6OQV - chains B and F of the 22 polymer chains in the assembly; structure by electron microscopy, 3.30 A resolution.

== Chain B ==
Name: ATP synthase subunit alpha
From: Escherichia coli
Notes: EC 7.1.2.2
UniProt: A0A073FQ32 (A0A073FQ32_ECOLX); residues 1-513 here = UniProt positions 1-513
Amino-acid sequence (513 residues; each row starts with the number of its first residue):
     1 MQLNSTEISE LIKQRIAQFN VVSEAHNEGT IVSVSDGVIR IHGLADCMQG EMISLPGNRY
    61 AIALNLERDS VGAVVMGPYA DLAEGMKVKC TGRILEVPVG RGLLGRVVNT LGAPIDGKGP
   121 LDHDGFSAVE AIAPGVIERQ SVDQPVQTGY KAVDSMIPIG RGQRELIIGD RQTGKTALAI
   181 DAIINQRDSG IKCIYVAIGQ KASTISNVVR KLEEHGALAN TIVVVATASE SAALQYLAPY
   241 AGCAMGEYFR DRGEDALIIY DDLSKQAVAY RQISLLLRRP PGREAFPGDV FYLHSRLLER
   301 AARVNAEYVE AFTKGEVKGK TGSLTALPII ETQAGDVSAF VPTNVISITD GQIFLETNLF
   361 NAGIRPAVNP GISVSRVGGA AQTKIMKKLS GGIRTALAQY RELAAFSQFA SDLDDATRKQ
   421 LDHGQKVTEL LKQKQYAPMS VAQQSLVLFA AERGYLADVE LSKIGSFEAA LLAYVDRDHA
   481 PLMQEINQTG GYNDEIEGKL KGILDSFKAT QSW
Not modelled in the structure: 1-3
Ion coordination: Mg2+: Thr176 (together with ATP)
Small-molecule neighbours: ATP: Tyr150, Arg171, Gln172, Thr173, Gly174, Lys175, Thr176, Ala177, Gln200, Glu331, Phe360, Arg365, Pro366, Gln433, Lys434, Gln435

== Chain F ==
Name: ATP synthase subunit beta
From: Escherichia coli
Notes: EC 7.1.2.2
UniProt: A0A0F6CB56 (A0A0F6CB56_ECOLX); residues 0-459 here correspond to UniProt positions 1-460 (UniProt number = residue number + 1)
Amino-acid sequence (471 residues; numbered -11 to 459; the number before each row is that of its first residue; numbers below 1 keep their minus sign (Met-11 is residue -11)):
   -11 MRGSHHHHHH GMATGKIVQV IGAVVDVEFP QDAVPRVYDA LEVQNGNERL VLEVQQQLGG
    49 GIVRTIAMGS SDGLRRGLDV KDLEHPIEVP VGKATLGRIM NVLGEPVDMK GEIGEEERWA
   109 IHRAAPSYEE LSNSQELLET GIKVIDLMAP FAKGGKVGLF GGAGVGKTVN MMELIRNIAI
   169 EHSGYSVFAG VGERTREGND FYHEMTDSNV IDKVSLVYGQ MNEPPGNRLR VALTGLTMAE
   229 KFRDEGRDVL LFVDNIYRYT LAGTEVSALL GRMPSAVGYQ PTLAEEMGVL QERITSTKTG
   289 SITSVQAVYV PADDLTDPSP ATTFAHLDAT VVLSRQIASL GIYPAVDPLD STSRQLDPLV
   349 VGQEHYDTAR GVQSILQRYQ ELKDIIAILG MDELSEEDKL VVARARKIQR FLSQPFFVAE
   409 VFTGSPGKYV SLKDTIRGFK GIMEGEYDHL PEQAFYMVGS IEEAVEKAKK L
Not modelled in the structure: -11 to 1
Differences from the reference sequence: initiating methionine (-11); expression tag (-10 to -1); conflict Ala137 (Cys138 in A0A0F6CB56)
Small-molecule neighbours:
  - ADP (adenosine-5'-diphosphate): Ala151, Gly152, Val153, Gly154, Lys155, Thr156, Val157, Arg182, Glu185, Tyr331, Gln402, Phe404, Ala407, Phe410, Thr411
  - ATP (adenosine-5'-triphosphate): Ser341, Arg342, Asp345, Tyr354, Arg358

== Chain B / chain F interface ==
Contacting residue pairs - 78 pairs, chain B then chain F:
  Gly43(B) with Arg64(F)
  Leu44(B) with Arg64(F), hydrogen bond (backbone-side chain)
  Ala45(B) with Arg64(F)
  Asp46(B) with Arg63(F), salt bridge
  Cys47(B) with Arg63(F)
  Met48(B) with Gly61(F); Leu62(F); Arg63(F)
  Gln49(B) with Val8(F); Gly10(F); Ser59(F), hydrogen bond; Asp60(F); Gly61(F), hydrogen bond (backbone-backbone); Leu62(F), hydrogen bond (backbone-backbone)
  Asn65(B) with Val8(F); Ile9(F)
  Leu66(B) with Gln7(F); Val8(F), hydrogen bond (backbone-backbone); Leu62(F); Arg64(F)
  Glu67(B) with Gln7(F); Ile9(F); Arg64(F), hydrogen bond (backbone-side chain)
  Arg68(B) with Val6(F); Gln7(F)
  Ser70(B) with Arg64(F), hydrogen bond (backbone-side chain)
  Val71(B) with Arg64(F)
  Ile94(B) with Gly61(F)
  Ala133(B) with Asn210(F)
  Pro134(B) with Asn210(F)
  Val136(B) with Thr183(F); Gly186(F); Asn187(F), hydrogen bond (backbone-side chain)
  Ile137(B) with Val95(F); Tyr190(F), hydrophobic
  Arg139(B) with Thr183(F), hydrogen bond; Asn187(F)
  Ser141(B) with Asp188(F)
  Arg283(B) with Asp302(F), salt bridge; Asp305(F), salt bridge
  Gly288(B) with Glu253(F)
  Asp289(B) with Glu253(F)
  Phe291(B) with Met209(F), hydrophobic; Arg246(F); Leu249(F), hydrophobic
  Tyr292(B) with Asn210(F); Glu211(F); Pro212(F); Arg216(F); Glu253(F)
  Ser295(B) with Met209(F), hydrogen bond (side chain-backbone)
  Glu299(B) with Arg182(F); Thr183(F), hydrogen bond; Asn210(F)
  Ser338(B) with Ala300(F); Asp301(F)
  Thr343(B) with Ala151(F); Tyr297(F)
  Ile346(B) with Ala151(F), hydrophobic; Arg182(F)
  Ser347(B) with Ala151(F); Arg182(F), hydrogen bond (backbone-side chain); Met209(F); Arg246(F), hydrogen bond; Tyr297(F)
  Ile348(B) with Arg182(F)
  Thr349(B) with Arg182(F), hydrogen bond (backbone-side chain)
  Asp350(B) with Arg182(F), salt bridge; Arg184(F), salt bridge
  Arg376(B) with Gly152(F); Arg182(F); Phe410(F)
  Val377(B) with Val409(F)
  Gln399(B) with Gln441(F); Tyr444(F)
  Glu402(B) with Leu328(F)
  Phe406(B) with Arg394(F)
  Ala416(B) with Leu459(F), hydrophobic
Interface residues without a listed pair, chain B (54 interface residues in all): Leu64, Glu130, Ile132, Arg164, Pro280, Pro281, Gly282, Arg296, Val337, Ala339, Asn344, Ser375, Gly379, Leu413
Interface residues without a listed pair, chain F (54 interface residues in all): Glu16, Ser58, Ile87, Asp96, Met97, Glu181, Tyr206, Pro213, Ala256, Pro262, Val265, Gly266, Arg323

== Overview ==
The chain B/chain F interface involves 54 residues from each chain; the contacts include 14 hydrogen bonds and
5 salt bridges. Among the polar pairs are Asp46(B)-Arg63(F), Arg283(B)-Asp302(F) and Arg283(B)-Asp305(F).
Ligands of chain B: ATP. Bound to chain F: ATP and ADP.
Here chain B is ATP synthase subunit alpha and chain F is ATP synthase subunit beta, both from Escherichia
coli. Entry 6OQV (E. coli ATP Synthase State 2b) was determined by electron microscopy (same publication as
6OQR, 6OQS, 6OQT, 6OQU, 6OQW, 6PQV and 3 further entries).
